Entry 5KG0 (X-ray diffraction, 1.60 A resolution); this record covers chains A and P of the 3 polymer chains in the assembly.

== Chain A ==
Molecule: DNA polymerase eta
Source organism: Homo sapiens
Notes: EC 2.7.7.7
UniProt: Q9Y253 (POLH_HUMAN); residues 1-432 here = UniProt positions 1-432
Chain sequence (435 residues; each row starts with the number of its first residue; numbers below 1 keep their minus sign (Gly-2 is residue -2)):
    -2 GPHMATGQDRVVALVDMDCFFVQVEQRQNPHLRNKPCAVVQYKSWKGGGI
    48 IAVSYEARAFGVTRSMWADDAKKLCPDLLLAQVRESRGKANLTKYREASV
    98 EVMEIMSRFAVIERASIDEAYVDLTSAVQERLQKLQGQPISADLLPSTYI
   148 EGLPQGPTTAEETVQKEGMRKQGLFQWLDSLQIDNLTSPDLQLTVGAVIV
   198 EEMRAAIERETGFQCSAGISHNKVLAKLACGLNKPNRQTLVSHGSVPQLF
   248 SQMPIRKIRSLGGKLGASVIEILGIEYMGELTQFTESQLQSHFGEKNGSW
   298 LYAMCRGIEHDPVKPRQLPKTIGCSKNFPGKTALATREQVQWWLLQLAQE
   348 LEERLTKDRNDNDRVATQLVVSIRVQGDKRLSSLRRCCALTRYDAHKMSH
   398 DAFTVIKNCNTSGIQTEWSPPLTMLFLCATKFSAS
Disordered / not traced: 155-159
Construct notes: expression tag (-2 to 0)
Bound ions: Mn2+ site 1: Asp13, Asp115, Glu116 (together with 2'-deoxyadenosine 5'-triphosphate) (shared with DT8(P), DA9(P) of chain P); Mn2+ site 2: Asp13, Met14, Asp115 (together with diphosphate) (shared with DA9(P) of chain P)
Small-molecule neighbours: diphosphate / 2'-deoxyadenosine 5'-triphosphate: Asp13, Met14, Asp15, Cys16, Phe17, Phe18, Ile48, Ala49, Tyr52, Arg55, Arg61, Ile114, Asp115, Glu116, Lys231
UniProt features mapped onto this chain:
  - binding site (Mg(2+)): Asp13, Met14, Asp115, Glu116
  - binding site (Mn(2+)): Asp13, Met14, Asp115, Glu116
  - binding site (a 2'-deoxyribonucleoside 5'-triphosphate): Arg61
  - natural variant: Val37 (deletion: In XPV), Leu75 (deletion: In XPV), Arg93 (R93P: In XPV), Arg111 (R111H: In XPV), Thr122 (T122P: In XPV), Gly153 (G153D: In a breast cancer sample), Thr191 (T191P: In XPV), Gly263 (G263V: In XPV), Val266 (V266D: In XPV), Gly295 (G295R: In XPV), Arg361 (R361S: In XPV)
  - mutagenesis: Tyr52 (Y52A/F: Reduces DNA polymerase activity; Y52E: Reduces DNA polymerase activity. Increases fidelity of replication and reduces translesion bypass), Arg61 (R61A: Reduces enzymatic activity by two-thirds), Ser62 (S62G: Increased DNA polymerase activity and translesion bypass compared to wild-type), Ala68 (A68S/V: Severe reduction in thymine dimer translesion bypass), Asn324 to Pro326 (Reduces binding to chromatin and to monoubiquitinated PCNA. Abolishes binding to monoubiquitinated PCNA; when associated with 705-E--H-713 Del)
Reported in the primary citation:
  - catalytic residues: Arg61 (proposed by the authors, not directly observed)

== Chain P ==
Molecule: 9-nt DNA strand
Sequence (9 nucleotides; each row starts with the number of its first residue):
     1 AGCGTCATA
Bound ions: Mn2+ site 1: DT8, DA9 (together with 2'-deoxyadenosine 5'-triphosphate) (shared with Asp13(A), Asp115(A), Glu116(A) of chain A); Mn2+ site 2: DA9 (together with diphosphate) (shared with Asp13(A), Met14(A), Asp115(A) of chain A)

== How chain A and chain P interact ==
Pairs across the interface (31):
  Asp13(A) with DA9(P), phosphate contact
  Phe17(A) with DA9(P), hydrogen bond to the phosphate
  Phe18(A) with DA9(P), hydrogen bond to the phosphate
  Ile48(A) with DA9(P), sugar contact
  Ala49(A) with DA9(P), phosphate contact
  Arg61(A) with DA9(P), base contact
  Ser113(A) with DT8(P), phosphate contact
  Ile114(A) with DA9(P), sugar contact
  Asp115(A) with DT8(P), phosphate contact; DA9(P), phosphate contact
  Glu116(A) with DT8(P), phosphate contact
  Lys224(A) with DT8(P), salt bridge to the phosphate
  Ile255(A) with DA7(P), phosphate contact
  Arg256(A) with DA7(P), phosphate contact; DT8(P), salt bridge to the phosphate
  Ser257(A) with DC6(P), phosphate contact; DA7(P), hydrogen bond to the phosphate
  Leu258(A) with DA7(P), hydrogen bond to the phosphate
  Gly259(A) with DA7(P), hydrogen bond to the phosphate
  Gly260(A) with DC6(P), phosphate contact; DA7(P), phosphate contact
  Lys261(A) with DT5(P), salt bridge to the phosphate; DC6(P), hydrogen bond to the phosphate
  Leu262(A) with DC6(P), hydrogen bond to the phosphate
  Arg377(A) with DG4(P), salt bridge to the phosphate
  Leu381(A) with DC3(P), phosphate contact
  Arg382(A) with DG2(P), sugar contact; DC3(P), hydrogen bond to the phosphate
  Arg383(A) with DG2(P), phosphate contact; DC3(P), salt bridge to the phosphate
  Cys384(A) with DG2(P), hydrogen bond to the phosphate
Interface residues without a listed pair, chain A (28 interface residues in all): Cys16, Leu378, Ser379, Ser380
Interface residues without a listed pair, chain P (9 interface residues in all): DA1

== Overview ==
28 residues of chain A face 9 of chain P across their interface; the contacts include 9 hydrogen bonds and 5
salt bridges. Among the polar pairs are Phe17(A)-DA9(P), Phe18(A)-DA9(P) and Ser257(A)-DA7(P). Chain A binds
diphosphate / 2'-deoxyadenosine 5'-triphosphate. The paper reports the catalytic residue Arg61(A).
Chain A is DNA polymerase eta (Homo sapiens) and chain P is a 9-nt DNA strand; the structure, Human DNA
polymerase eta-DNA ternary complex: reaction first with 1 mM Mn2+ for 1800s then with ..., was determined by
X-ray diffraction (same publication as 5KFA, 5KFB, 5KFC, 5KFD, 5KFE, 5KFF and 28 further entries).
